Entry 7YFD (electron microscopy, 3.10 A resolution); this record covers chains A and C of the 6 polymer chains in the assembly.

[Chain A]
Protein: Engineered G-alpha-q
Organism: Homo sapiens
Sequence (361 residues; numbered 1 to 361; the number before each row is that of its first residue):
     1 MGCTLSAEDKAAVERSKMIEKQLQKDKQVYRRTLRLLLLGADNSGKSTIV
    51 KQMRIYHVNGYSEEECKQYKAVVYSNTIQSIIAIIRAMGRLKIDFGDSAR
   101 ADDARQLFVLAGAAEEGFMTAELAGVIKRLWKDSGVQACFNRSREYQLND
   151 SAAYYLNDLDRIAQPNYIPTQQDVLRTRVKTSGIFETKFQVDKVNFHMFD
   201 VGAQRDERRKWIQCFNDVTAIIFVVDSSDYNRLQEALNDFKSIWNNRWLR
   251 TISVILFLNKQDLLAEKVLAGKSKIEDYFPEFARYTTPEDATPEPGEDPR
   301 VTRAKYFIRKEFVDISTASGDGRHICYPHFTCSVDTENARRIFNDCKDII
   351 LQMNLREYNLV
Not modelled in the structure: 1, 59-180

[Chain C]
Protein: scFv16
Organism: Mus musculus
Notes: antibody fragment or engineered binder
Sequence (259 residues; numbered 1 to 259; the number before each row is that of its first residue):
     1 DVQLVESGGGLVQPGGSRKLSCSASGFAFSSFGMHWVRQAPEKGLEWVAY
    51 ISSGSGTIYYADTVKGRFTISRDDPKNTLFLQMTSLRSEDTAMYYCVRSI
   101 YYYGSSPFDFWGQGTTLTVSSGGGGSGGGGSGGGGSDIVMTQATSSVPVT
   151 PGESVSISCRSSKSLLHSNGNTYLYWFLQRPGQSPQLLIYRMSNLASGVP
   201 DRFSGSGSGTAFTLTISRLEAEDVGVYYCMQHLEYPLTFGAGTKLELKAA
   251 AHHHHHHHH
Not modelled in the structure: 122-133, 248-259
Cystine bridges: Cys22-Cys96, Cys159-Cys229

[Interface between chain A and chain C]
Pairs across the interface (20; chain A residue first):
  Thr4(A) with His167(C)
  Ser6(A) with His167(C); Tyr173(C), hydrogen bond; Leu233(C)
  Ala7(A) with His232(C); Leu233(C)
  Glu8(A) with Pro107(C); Tyr173(C); Tyr175(C), hydrogen bond; Arg191(C), salt bridge; His232(C)
  Asp9(A) with Asn169(C), hydrogen bond
  Lys10(A) with Tyr235(C), hydrogen bond
  Ala11(A) with Tyr101(C), hydrophobic
  Glu14(A) with Ser52(C), hydrogen bond; Thr57(C), hydrogen bond
  Arg15(A) with Ile100(C); Tyr101(C); Tyr102(C)
  Met18(A) with Gly54(C)
Interface residues without a listed pair, chain A (12 interface residues in all): Leu5, Ala12
Interface residues without a listed pair, chain C (19 interface residues in all): Ser53, Gly56, Ser168, Glu234

[Summary]
The interface between chain A and chain C involves 12 residues on one side and 19 on the other, with 6
hydrogen bonds and 1 salt bridge. Among the polar pairs are Glu8(A)-Arg191(C), Ser6(A)-Tyr173(C) and
Glu8(A)-Tyr175(C).
Here chain A is Engineered G-alpha-q (Homo sapiens) and chain C is scFv16 (Mus musculus). Entry 7YFD (Cryo-EM
structure of the imetit-bound histamine H4 receptor and Gq complex) was determined by electron microscopy
(same publication as 7YFC).
